PDB entry 7P5X | electron microscopy, 3.20 A resolution | chains AA and AC of the 11 polymer chains in the assembly

# Chain AA
Molecule: DNA-directed RNA polymerase subunit alpha
Organism: Mycolicibacterium smegmatis MC2 155
Notes: EC 2.7.7.6
Reference sequence: A0QSL8 (RPOA_MYCS2); residues 1-350 here = UniProt positions 1-350
Amino-acid sequence (350 residues; numbered 1 to 350; the number before each row is that of its first residue):
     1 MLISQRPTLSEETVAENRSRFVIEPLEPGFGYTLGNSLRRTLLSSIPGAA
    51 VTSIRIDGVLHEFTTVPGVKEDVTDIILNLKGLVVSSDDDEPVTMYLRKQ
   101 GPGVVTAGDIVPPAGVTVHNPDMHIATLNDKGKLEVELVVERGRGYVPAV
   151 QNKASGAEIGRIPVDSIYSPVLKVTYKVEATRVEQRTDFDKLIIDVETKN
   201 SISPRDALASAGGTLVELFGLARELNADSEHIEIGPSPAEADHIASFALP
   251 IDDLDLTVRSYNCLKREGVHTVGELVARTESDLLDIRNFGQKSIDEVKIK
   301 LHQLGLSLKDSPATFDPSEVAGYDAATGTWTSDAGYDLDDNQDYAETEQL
Not modelled in the structure: 1, 227-350

# Chain AC
Molecule: DNA-directed RNA polymerase subunit beta
Organism: Mycolicibacterium smegmatis MC2 155
Notes: EC 2.7.7.6
Reference sequence: P60281 (RPOB_MYCS2); residue numbers follow UniProt; this construct covers 1-1169
Amino-acid sequence (1169 residues; each row starts with the number of its first residue):
     1 MLEGCILAVSSQSKSNAITNNSVPGAPNRVSFAKLREPLEVPGLLDVQTD
    51 SFEWLVGSDRWRQAAIDRGEENPVGGLEEVLAELSPIEDFSGSMSLSFSD
   101 PRFDEVKASVDECKDKDMTYAAPLFVTAEFINNNTGEIKSQTVFMGDFPM
   151 MTEKGTFIINGTERVVVSQLVRSPGVYFDETIDKSTEKTLHSVKVIPGRG
   201 AWLEFDVDKRDTVGVRIDRKRRQPVTVLLKALGWTNEQIVERFGFSEIMM
   251 GTLEKDTTSGTDEALLDIYRKLRPGEPPTKESAQTLLENLFFKEKRYDLA
   301 RVGRYKVNKKLGLNAGKPITSSTLTEEDVVATIEYLVRLHEGQTSMTVPG
   351 GVEVPVEVDDIDHFGNRRLRTVGELIQNQIRVGLSRMERVVRERMTTQDV
   401 EAITPQTLINIRPVVAAIKEFFGTSQLSQFMDQNNPLSGLTHKRRLSALG
   451 PGGLSRERAGLEVRDVHPSHYGRMCPIETPEGPNIGLIGSLSVYARVNPF
   501 GFIETPYRKVENGVVTDQIDYLTADEEDRHVVAQANSPTDENGRFTEDRV
   551 MVRKKGGEVEFVSADQVDYMDVSPRQMVSVATAMIPFLEHDDANRALMGA
   601 NMQRQAVPLVRSEAPLVGTGMELRAAIDAGDVVVADKTGVIEEVSADYIT
   651 VMADDGTRQSYRLRKFARSNHGTCANQRPIVDAGQRVEAGQVIADGPCTQ
   701 NGEMALGKNLLVAIMPWEGHNYEDAIILSNRLVEEDVLTSIHIEEHEIDA
   751 RDTKLGAEEITRDIPNVSDEVLADLDERGIVRIGAEVRDGDILVGKVTPK
   801 GETELTPEERLLRAIFGEKAREVRDTSLKVPHGESGKVIGIRVFSREDDD
   851 ELPAGVNELVRVYVAQKRKISDGDKLAGRHGNKGVIGKILPVEDMPFLPD
   901 GTPVDIILNTHGVPRRMNIGQILETHLGWVAKAGWNIDVAAGVPDWASKL
   951 PEELYSAPADSTVATPVFDGAQEGELAGLLGSTLPNRDGEVMVDADGKST
  1001 LFDGRSGEPFPYPVTVGYMYILKLHHLVDDKIHARSTGPYSMITQQPLGG
  1051 KAQFGGQRFGEMECWAMQAYGAAYTLQELLTIKSDDTVGRVKVYEAIVKG
  1101 ENIPEPGIPESFKVLLKELQSLCLNVEVLSSDGAAIEMRDGDDEDLERAA
  1151 ANLGINLSRNESASVEDLA
Not modelled in the structure: 1-20, 1142-1169
Swiss-Prot annotation at these positions:
  - mutagenesis: Gln-429 (Q429K/L: Rifampicin (Rif) resistant), Asp-432 (D432V: Rifampicin (Rif) resistant; D432Y: Rifampicin (Rif) resistant; RbpA no longer rescues transcription in the presence of Rif. Decreased affinity for Rif, no change in affinity for RbpA), His-442 (H442D/L/P/R/Y: Rifampicin (Rif) resistant), Arg-445 (R445L/P: Rifampicin (Rif) resistant), Ser-447 (S447L/P/W: Rifampicin (Rif) resistant; RbpA no longer rescues transcription in the presence of Rif, decreased affinity for Rif, no change in affinity for RbpA; tested in the Leu mutation), Leu-449 (L449P: Rifampicin (Rif) resistant)

# Interface between chain AA and chain AC
Pairs across the interface - 70 pairs, chain AA then chain AC:
  Arg-18(AA) / Arg-987(AC)
  Arg-18(AA) / Asp-988(AC)  salt bridge
  Tyr-32(AA) / Phe-1002(AC)  hydrophobic
  Tyr-32(AA) / Gly-1007(AC)
  Tyr-32(AA) / Glu-1008(AC)
  Tyr-32(AA) / Pro-1009(AC)
  Thr-33(AA) / Glu-1008(AC)
  Asn-36(AA) / Gly-1004(AC)  hydrogen bond (side chain-backbone)
  Asn-36(AA) / Arg-1005(AC)
  Asn-36(AA) / Ser-1006(AC)
  Asn-36(AA) / Gly-1007(AC)
  Arg-39(AA) / Glu-893(AC)
  Arg-39(AA) / Phe-897(AC)
  Arg-39(AA) / Gly-901(AC)
  Arg-39(AA) / Pro-903(AC)
  Arg-40(AA) / Glu-893(AC)
  Arg-40(AA) / Asp-894(AC)  salt bridge
  Arg-40(AA) / Gly-1004(AC)  hydrogen bond (side chain-backbone)
  Arg-40(AA) / Arg-1005(AC)
  Leu-60(AA) / Ile-783(AC)
  His-61(AA) / Ile-783(AC)
  His-61(AA) / Lys-837(AC)
  His-61(AA) / Val-838(AC)
  His-61(AA) / Ile-839(AC)
  Glu-62(AA) / Lys-867(AC)  salt bridge
  Phe-63(AA) / Phe-666(AC)  hydrophobic
  Phe-63(AA) / Ile-741(AC)  hydrophobic
  Phe-63(AA) / Ile-839(AC)  hydrophobic
  Phe-63(AA) / Ala-865(AC)  hydrophobic
  Phe-63(AA) / Lys-867(AC)
  Thr-64(AA) / Phe-666(AC)
  Thr-65(AA) / Ala-646(AC)
  Gly-68(AA) / Ser-645(AC)
  Val-69(AA) / Ser-645(AC)
  Val-69(AA) / Ala-646(AC)  hydrogen bond (backbone-backbone)
  Lys-70(AA) / Ala-646(AC)
  Lys-70(AA) / Val-681(AC)  hydrogen bond (side chain-backbone)
  Lys-70(AA) / Asp-682(AC)  salt bridge
  Asp-72(AA) / Lys-665(AC)  salt bridge
  Asp-72(AA) / Phe-666(AC)
  Asp-72(AA) / Asn-676(AC)
  Thr-74(AA) / Phe-666(AC)
  Leu-78(AA) / Arg-611(AC)
  Asn-79(AA) / Arg-611(AC)
  Lys-81(AA) / Glu-734(AC)  hydrogen bond (side chain-backbone)
  Lys-81(AA) / Asp-736(AC)  salt bridge
  Asn-129(AA) / Val-644(AC)
  Lys-131(AA) / Glu-643(AC)  salt bridge
  Tyr-146(AA) / Val-733(AC)
  Tyr-146(AA) / Glu-734(AC)
  Tyr-146(AA) / Lys-869(AC)  hydrogen bond
  Gln-151(AA) / Glu-786(AC)
  Asn-152(AA) / Glu-786(AC)
  Lys-153(AA) / Asp-774(AC)  salt bridge
  Lys-153(AA) / Glu-786(AC)  hydrogen bond (side chain-backbone)
  Ile-159(AA) / Arg-782(AC)
  Ile-159(AA) / Ile-783(AC)
  Ile-159(AA) / Gly-784(AC)
  Asp-165(AA) / Lys-869(AC)  salt bridge
  Lys-173(AA) / Asp-900(AC)
  Lys-173(AA) / Gly-901(AC)
  Lys-173(AA) / Thr-902(AC)  hydrogen bond
  Val-174(AA) / Gly-901(AC)
  Thr-175(AA) / Pro-899(AC)  hydrogen bond (side chain-backbone)
  Thr-175(AA) / Asp-900(AC)
  Thr-175(AA) / Gly-901(AC)
  Tyr-176(AA) / Phe-897(AC)  hydrophobic
  Tyr-176(AA) / Phe-1002(AC)
  Tyr-176(AA) / Gly-1007(AC)  hydrogen bond (side chain-backbone)
  Glu-197(AA) / Arg-987(AC)  salt bridge
Also at the interface, not in a pair above, chain AA (38 interface residues in all): Leu-43, Ser-44, Glu-71, Asp-75, Ile-167
Also at the interface, not in a pair above, chain AC (49 interface residues in all): Asp-647, Tyr-648, Arg-678, Pro-679, Asn-730, Ala-785, Asp-1003

# In short
38 residues of chain AA face 49 of chain AC across their interface, with 10 hydrogen bonds and 10 salt
bridges. Polar pairs include Arg-18(AA)/Asp-988(AC), Arg-40(AA)/Asp-894(AC) and Glu-62(AA)/Lys-867(AC).
UniProt lists 6 mutagenesis sites on chain AC.
Here chain AA is DNA-directed RNA polymerase subunit alpha and chain AC is DNA-directed RNA polymerase subunit
beta, both from Mycolicibacterium smegmatis MC2 155. Entry 7P5X (Mycobacterial RNAP with transcriptional
activator PafBC) was determined by electron microscopy.
